PDB entry 9C1L | electron microscopy, 2.65 A resolution | chains C and D of the 11 polymer chains in the assembly

# Chain C (and D)
Protein: Inner capsid protein VP2
From: Simian rotavirus A strain RRV
Notes: chain D of this document is another copy of the same molecule, construct and numbering; everything in this record applies to it too
UniProtKB: B3F2X3 (B3F2X3_ROTRH); residues 1-887 here = UniProt positions 1-887
Sequence (887 residues; row label = number of the first residue in the row):
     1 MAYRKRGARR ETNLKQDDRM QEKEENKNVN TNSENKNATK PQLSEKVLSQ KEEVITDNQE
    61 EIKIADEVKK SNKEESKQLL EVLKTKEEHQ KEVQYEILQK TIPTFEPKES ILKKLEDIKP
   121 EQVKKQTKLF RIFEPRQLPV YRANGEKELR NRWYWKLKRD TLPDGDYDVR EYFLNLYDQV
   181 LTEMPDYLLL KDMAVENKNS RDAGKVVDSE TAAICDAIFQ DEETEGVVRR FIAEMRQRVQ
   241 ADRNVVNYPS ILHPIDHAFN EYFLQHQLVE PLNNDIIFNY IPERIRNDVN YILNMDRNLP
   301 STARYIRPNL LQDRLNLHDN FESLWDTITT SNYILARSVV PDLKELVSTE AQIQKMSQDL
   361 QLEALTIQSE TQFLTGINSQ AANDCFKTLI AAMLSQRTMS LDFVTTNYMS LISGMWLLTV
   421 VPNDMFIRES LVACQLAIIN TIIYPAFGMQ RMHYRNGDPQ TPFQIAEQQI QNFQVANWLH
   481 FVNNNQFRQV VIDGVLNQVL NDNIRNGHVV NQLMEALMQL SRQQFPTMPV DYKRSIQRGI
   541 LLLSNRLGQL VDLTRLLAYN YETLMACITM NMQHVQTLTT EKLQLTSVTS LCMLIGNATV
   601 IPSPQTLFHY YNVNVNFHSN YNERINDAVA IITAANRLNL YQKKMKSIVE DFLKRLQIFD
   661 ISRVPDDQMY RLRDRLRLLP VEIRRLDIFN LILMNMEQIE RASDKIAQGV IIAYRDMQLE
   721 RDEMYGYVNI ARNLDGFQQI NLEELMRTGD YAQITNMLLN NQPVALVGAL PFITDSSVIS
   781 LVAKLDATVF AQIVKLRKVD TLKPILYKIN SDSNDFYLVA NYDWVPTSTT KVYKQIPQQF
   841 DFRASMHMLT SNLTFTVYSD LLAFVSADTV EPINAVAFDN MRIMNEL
Unresolved in the structure: 1-84 (chain D: 1-60)

# Chain C / chain D interface
Pairs across the interface (94):
  H89(C) with Y95(D)
  Q90(C) with K91(D); E92(D)
  K91(C) with E88(D); K91(D)
  V93(C) with K91(D), hydrogen bond (backbone-side chain); Q94(D)
  Y95(C) with E87(D); Q90(D); K91(D); Q94(D); Q354(D)
  E96(C) with K63(D), salt bridge; E87(D)
  I97(C) with L83(D); K86(D); E87(D), hydrogen bond (backbone-side chain)
  L98(C) with I62(D), hydrophobic; K63(D)
  K100(C) with K63(D)
  T349(C) with A65(D); E67(D)
  E350(C) with E67(D); V68(D); S71(D), hydrogen bond; K73(D); S76(D), hydrogen bond
  I353(C) with I64(D), hydrophobic; V68(D), hydrophobic; L79(D), hydrophobic
  Q354(C) with K73(D); E75(D); S76(D), hydrogen bond
  S357(C) with L79(D)
  L362(C) with K86(D)
  E363(C) with K86(D), hydrogen bond (backbone-side chain)
  A364(C) with V82(D), hydrophobic; T85(D); K86(D)
  L365(C) with H89(D), hydrogen bond (backbone-side chain); L362(D); E363(D); A364(D), hydrogen bond (backbone-backbone); L365(D), hydrophobic
  T366(C) with K86(D), hydrogen bond (backbone-side chain); Q361(D); L362(D)
  I367(C) with H89(D); Q90(D); S357(D); Q358(D); Q361(D); L362(D), hydrogen bond (backbone-backbone)
  Q368(C) with K86(D), hydrogen bond; Q358(D)
  S369(C) with Q358(D)
  T371(C) with L83(D); K86(D), hydrogen bond
  Q372(C) with Q358(D)
  T406(C) with Q358(D)
  V432(C) with L887(D), hydrophobic
  A433(C) with L887(D), hydrophobic
  L436(C) with L887(D), hydrophobic
  G448(C) with R522(D), hydrogen bond (backbone-side chain)
  Q450(C) with N511(D); M514(D); E515(D); L547(D)
  R451(C) with S544(D), hydrogen bond (side chain-backbone); N545(D), hydrogen bond (side chain-backbone); L547(D)
  H453(C) with G548(D); V551(D); D552(D)
  Y454(C) with N885(D); L887(D), hydrophobic
  R455(C) with N885(D)
  N456(C) with N885(D), hydrogen bond (backbone-backbone); L887(D)
  P526(C) with S521(D); R522(D); Q537(D)
  T527(C) with M518(D); S521(D); R522(D); Q537(D)
  M528(C) with Q537(D), hydrogen bond (backbone-side chain); L541(D), hydrophobic
  P529(C) with Q537(D); R538(D); L541(D)
  D531(C) with Q361(D); R538(D), salt bridge
  R534(C) with Q361(D)
Interface residues without a listed pair, chain C (47 interface residues in all): Q99, E370, L374, I377, Y408, S535
Interface residues without a listed pair, chain D (55 interface residues in all): E61, V93, K355, D359, R534, R546, E886

# In short
47 residues of chain C and 55 residues of chain D are in contact; the contacts include 17 hydrogen bonds and 2
salt bridges. Polar pairs include E96(C)-K63(D), D531(C)-R538(D) and V93(C)-K91(D).
Chain C and chain D are both Inner capsid protein VP2 (Simian rotavirus A strain RRV); the structure, Rhesus
rotavirus (VP1 structure at 2.65 Angstrom resolution), was determined by electron microscopy.
